Entry 2GN6 (X-ray diffraction, 2.70 A resolution); this record covers chains A and B.

[Chain A (and B)]
Molecule: UDP-GlcNAc C6 dehydratase
Organism: Helicobacter pylori
Notes: EC 4.2.1.-; chain B of this document is another copy of the same molecule, construct and numbering; everything in this record applies to it too
Reference sequence: O25511 (O25511_HELPY); numbering as in UniProt (aligned over 1-333)
Amino-acid sequence (344 residues; numbered -10 to 333; the number before each row is that of its first residue; numbers below 1 keep their minus sign (Met-10 is residue -10)):
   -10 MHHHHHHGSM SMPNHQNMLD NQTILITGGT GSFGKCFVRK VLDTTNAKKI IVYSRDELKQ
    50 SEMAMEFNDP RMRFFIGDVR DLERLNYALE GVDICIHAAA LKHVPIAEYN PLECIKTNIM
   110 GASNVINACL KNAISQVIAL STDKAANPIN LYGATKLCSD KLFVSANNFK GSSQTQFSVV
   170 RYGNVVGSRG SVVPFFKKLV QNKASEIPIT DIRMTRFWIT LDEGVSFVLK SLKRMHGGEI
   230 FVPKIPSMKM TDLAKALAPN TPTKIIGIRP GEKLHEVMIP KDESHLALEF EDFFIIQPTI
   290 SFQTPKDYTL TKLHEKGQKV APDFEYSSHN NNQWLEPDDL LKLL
Not modelled in the structure: -10 to 4 (chain B: -10 to 6)
Differences from the reference sequence: cloning artifact (-10, -3 to 0); expression tag (-9 to -4)
UniProt features mapped onto this chain:
  - active site: Lys133
  - binding site (NADP(+)): Thr19 to Phe22, Ser43 to Lys48, Asp67, Val68, Ala87, Lys91, Leu129, Ser130, Tyr141, Lys145, Val174 to Arg178
  - binding site (substrate): Lys91, Asn173, Val181, Thr199, Arg258, Glu261
  - mutagenesis: Lys133 (K133A/E: Loss of activity)
Small-molecule neighbours:
  - NADP (NAP; NADP nicotinamide-adenine-dinucleotide phosphate): Gly17, Gly18, Thr19, Gly20, Ser21, Phe22, Gly23, Tyr42, Ser43, Arg44, Asp45, Lys48, Gly66, Asp67, Val68, Arg69, Ala87, Ala88, Ala89, Lys91, Thr106, Leu129, Ser130, Thr131, Tyr141, Lys145, Tyr171, Gly172, Asn173, Val174, Ser177, Arg178
  - uridine-diphosphate-N-acetylglucosamine (UD1): Lys91, His92, Thr131, Asp132, Lys133, Tyr141, Gly172, Asn173, Gly179, Ser180, Val181, Pro197, Ile198, Thr199, Met203, Arg205, Met239, Arg258, Glu261

[Chain A / chain B interface]
Contacting residue pairs - 34 pairs, chain A then chain B:
  Arg44(A) - Arg44(B)
  Glu46(A) - Ala89(B)
  Glu46(A) - Leu90(B)
  Glu46(A) - Lys91(B)  hydrogen bond (side chain-backbone)
  Glu46(A) - His92(B)  hydrogen bond (side chain-backbone)
  Glu46(A) - Ile95(B)
  Leu47(A) - Arg178(B)
  Ser50(A) - His92(B)
  Ser50(A) - Ile95(B)
  Phe64(A) - Asn99(B)
  Ile65(A) - Ile95(B)  hydrophobic
  Ile65(A) - Asn99(B)  hydrogen bond (backbone-side chain)
  Ile65(A) - Glu102(B)
  Gly66(A) - Glu102(B)
  Asp67(A) - Asp67(B)
  Asp70(A) - Lys105(B)  salt bridge
  Arg73(A) - Asn99(B)  hydrogen bond
  Arg73(A) - Glu102(B)  salt bridge
  Leu90(A) - Glu46(B)
  Lys91(A) - Glu46(B)  hydrogen bond (backbone-side chain)
  His92(A) - Glu46(B)  hydrogen bond (backbone-side chain)
  His92(A) - Ser50(B)
  Ile95(A) - Glu46(B)
  Ile95(A) - Ser50(B)
  Ile95(A) - Ile65(B)  hydrophobic
  Asn99(A) - Ile65(B)  hydrogen bond (side chain-backbone)
  Asn99(A) - Arg73(B)  hydrogen bond
  Glu102(A) - Ile65(B)
  Glu102(A) - Gly66(B)
  Glu102(A) - Arg73(B)  salt bridge
  Lys105(A) - Asp70(B)  salt bridge
  Arg178(A) - Leu47(B)
  Phe184(A) - Met54(B)  hydrophobic
  Lys187(A) - Glu51(B)  salt bridge
Interface residues without a listed pair, chain A (23 interface residues in all): Asp45, Phe63, Ala89
Interface residues without a listed pair, chain B (24 interface residues in all): Asp45, Lys48, Phe63, Phe64

[Overview]
23 residues of chain A and 24 residues of chain B are in contact, with 8 hydrogen bonds and 5 salt bridges.
Polar contacts include Asp70(A)-Lys105(B), Arg73(A)-Glu102(B) and Lys187(A)-Glu51(B). Bound to chain A: NADP
and uridine-diphosphate-N-acetylglucosamine.
Both chains are UDP-GlcNAc C6 dehydratase (Helicobacter pylori). Entry 2GN6 (Crystal structure of UDP-GlcNAc
inverting 4,6-dehydratase in complex with NADP and UDP-GlcNAc) was determined by X-ray diffraction (same
publication as 2GN4, 2GN8, 2GN9 and 2GNA).
